PDB entry 5NXA | X-ray diffraction, 2.40 A resolution | chains B and C of the 4 polymer chains in the assembly

[Chain B (and C)]
Protein: Adenylosuccinate lyase
From: Homo sapiens neanderthalensis
Notes: EC 4.3.2.2; chain C of this document is another copy of the same molecule, construct and numbering; everything in this record applies to it too
Amino-acid sequence (487 residues; row label = number of the first residue in the row; numbers below 1 keep their minus sign (Gly-2 is residue -2)):
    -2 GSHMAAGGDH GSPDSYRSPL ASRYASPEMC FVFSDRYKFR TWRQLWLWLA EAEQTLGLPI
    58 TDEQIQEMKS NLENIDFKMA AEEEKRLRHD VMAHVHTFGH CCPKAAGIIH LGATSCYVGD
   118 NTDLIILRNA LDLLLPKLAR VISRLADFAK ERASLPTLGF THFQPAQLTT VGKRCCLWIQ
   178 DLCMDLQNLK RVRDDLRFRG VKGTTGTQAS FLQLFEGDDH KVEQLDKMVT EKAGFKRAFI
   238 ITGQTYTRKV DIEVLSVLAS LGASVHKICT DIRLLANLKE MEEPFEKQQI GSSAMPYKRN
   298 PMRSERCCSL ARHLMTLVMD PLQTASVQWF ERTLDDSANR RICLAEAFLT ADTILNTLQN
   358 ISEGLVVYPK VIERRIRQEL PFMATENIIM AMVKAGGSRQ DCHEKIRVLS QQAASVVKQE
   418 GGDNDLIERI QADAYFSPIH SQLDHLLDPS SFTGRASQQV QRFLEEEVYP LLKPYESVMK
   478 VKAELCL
Unresolved in the structure: -2 to 7, 46-107 (chain C: -2 to 8, 284-294, 392-436, 483-484)
What the authors report for this chain:
  - catalytic residues: His159
  - catalytic residues: Ser290, Arg329, Arg396 (proposed by the authors, not directly observed)
  - disease-associated variants - R396C: abolished catalytic activity
  - disease-associated variants - R396H: unchanged stability
  - binding site for the ligand SSS: Arg303
  - mutagenesis - H159N: abolished catalytic activity on SAMP (citing earlier work)
  - mutagenesis - A429V: decreased stability
  - mutagenesis - A429V (Kd 25 uM): unchanged binding to AMP
  - disease-associated variants - R396C, D422Y, R426H: decreased catalytic activity
  - disease-associated variants - D422Y, R426H (Tm change 5 degC): decreased stability
  - disease-associated variants - R303C: decreased catalytic activity on SAMP (citing earlier work)
  - mutagenesis - A429V: unchanged catalytic activity on SAMP

[Chain B / chain C interface]
Contacting residue pairs (129; chain B residue first):
  Pro10(B) with Ser31(C); Asp32(C), hydrogen bond (backbone-backbone); Arg33(C), hydrogen bond (backbone-backbone); Phe74(C), hydrophobic
  Asp11(B) with Phe28(C); Ser31(C); Arg33(C), salt bridge
  Ser12(B) with Cys27(C); Ser31(C)
  Tyr13(B) with Ser15(C); Ala18(C); Cys27(C), hydrogen bond (backbone-backbone); Phe30(C); Ser31(C); Ala342(C), hydrophobic; Glu343(C), hydrogen bond; Leu346(C), hydrophobic
  Arg14(B) with Asp32(C), salt bridge
  Ser15(B) with Ser15(C)
  Pro16(B) with Arg338(C)
  Ala18(B) with Tyr13(C)
  Arg20(B) with Glu81(C), salt bridge; Asp87(C); Arg338(C)
  Tyr21(B) with Ala335(C); Arg338(C), hydrogen bond
  Cys27(B) with Ser12(C); Tyr13(C), hydrogen bond (backbone-backbone)
  Phe28(B) with Asp11(C)
  Phe30(B) with Tyr13(C)
  Ser31(B) with Pro10(C); Asp11(C); Ser12(C)
  Asp32(B) with Pro10(C), hydrogen bond (backbone-backbone)
  Arg33(B) with Pro10(C), hydrogen bond (backbone-backbone); Asp11(C), salt bridge
  Thr267(B) with Trp326(C)
  Arg270(B) with Trp326(C); Thr330(C); Asp332(C), salt bridge
  Leu271(B) with Trp326(C), hydrophobic
  Glu283(B) with Arg85(C), salt bridge
  Gln285(B) with Arg83(C), hydrogen bond; Leu84(C)
  Gln286(B) with Leu84(C); Arg85(C)
  Ile287(B) with Leu84(C), hydrogen bond (backbone-backbone); His86(C)
  Gly288(B) with His86(C)
  Ser289(B) with His86(C)
  Ser290(B) with His86(C); Met89(C); His107(C), hydrogen bond; Thr111(C); Ser112(C), hydrogen bond
  Ala291(B) with Ala110(C); Thr201(C)
  Met292(B) with Thr201(C)
  Met299(B) with Arg85(C); Leu331(C), hydrophobic
  Glu302(B) with Thr330(C); Leu331(C), hydrogen bond (side chain-backbone); Asp332(C)
  Cys305(B) with Asp332(C)
  Ser306(B) with Asp332(C), hydrogen bond (side chain-backbone); Asp333(C); Ser334(C); Ala335(C), hydrogen bond (side chain-backbone); Asn336(C), hydrogen bond (side chain-backbone)
  Leu307(B) with Ala335(C), hydrophobic; Ile339(C), hydrophobic
  Arg309(B) with Asp317(C); Gln320(C); Thr321(C), hydrogen bond; Val324(C); Asp332(C), salt bridge; Asn336(C)
  His310(B) with Leu314(C); Asp317(C), salt bridge; Asn336(C); Ile339(C)
  Met312(B) with Gln320(C)
  Thr313(B) with Thr313(C); Met316(C); Asp317(C), hydrogen bond; Gln320(C), hydrogen bond
  Leu314(B) with His310(C)
  Met316(B) with Thr313(C)
  Asp317(B) with Arg309(C); His310(C), salt bridge; Thr313(C), hydrogen bond
  Gln320(B) with Arg309(C); Met312(C); Thr313(C), hydrogen bond
  Thr321(B) with Arg309(C), hydrogen bond
  Val324(B) with Arg309(C)
  Trp326(B) with Thr267(C); Arg270(C); Leu271(C), hydrophobic
  Thr330(B) with Arg270(C); Glu302(C)
  Leu331(B) with Glu302(C), hydrogen bond (backbone-side chain)
  Asp332(B) with Arg270(C), salt bridge; Glu302(C); Cys305(C); Ser306(C), hydrogen bond (backbone-side chain); Arg309(C), salt bridge
  Asp333(B) with Ser306(C)
  Ser334(B) with Ser306(C)
  Ala335(B) with Tyr21(C); Ser306(C), hydrogen bond (backbone-side chain); Leu307(C), hydrophobic
  Asn336(B) with Ser306(C), hydrogen bond (backbone-side chain); Arg309(C); His310(C)
  Arg338(B) with Pro16(C); Arg20(C); Tyr21(C), hydrogen bond
  Ile339(B) with Pro16(C), hydrophobic; Leu307(C), hydrophobic; His310(C)
  Ala342(B) with Tyr13(C), hydrophobic
  Glu343(B) with Tyr13(C), hydrogen bond; Glu343(C)
  Leu346(B) with Tyr13(C), hydrophobic
  Leu482(B) with Arg85(C), hydrogen bond (backbone-side chain)
  Cys483(B) with Lys82(C)
  Leu484(B) with Glu81(C); Arg85(C)
Other interface residues (no listed pair), chain B (62 interface residues in all): Leu17, Arg300, Arg303
Other interface residues (no listed pair), chain C (62 interface residues in all): Arg14, Leu17, Arg303

[Overview]
The chain B/chain C interface involves 62 residues from each chain, with 29 hydrogen bonds and 11 salt
bridges. Polar pairs include Asp11(B)-Arg33(C), Arg14(B)-Asp32(C) and Arg20(B)-Glu81(C). The paper reports
catalytic residues His159(B), Ser290(B) and Arg329(B) among others; A429V, D422Y and R426H of chain B reduce
stability; 7 substitutions were tested in all.
Chain B and chain C are both Adenylosuccinate lyase (Homo sapiens neanderthalensis); the structure, Crystal
structure of Neanderthal Adenylosuccinate Lyase (ADSL)in complex with its products AICAR and fumarate, was
determined by X-ray diffraction (same publication as 5NX8 and 5NX9).
